9GO9 - chains A and B of the 4 polymer chains in the assembly; structure by electron microscopy, 2.70 A resolution.

Chain A (and B):
Name: Alpha-latrotoxin-Lt1a
From: Latrodectus tredecimguttatus
Notes: chain B of this document is another copy of the same molecule, construct and numbering; everything in this record applies to it too
UniProtKB: P23631 (LATA_LATTR); residue numbers follow UniProt; this construct covers 1-1401
Amino-acid sequence (1401 residues; each row starts with the number of its first residue):
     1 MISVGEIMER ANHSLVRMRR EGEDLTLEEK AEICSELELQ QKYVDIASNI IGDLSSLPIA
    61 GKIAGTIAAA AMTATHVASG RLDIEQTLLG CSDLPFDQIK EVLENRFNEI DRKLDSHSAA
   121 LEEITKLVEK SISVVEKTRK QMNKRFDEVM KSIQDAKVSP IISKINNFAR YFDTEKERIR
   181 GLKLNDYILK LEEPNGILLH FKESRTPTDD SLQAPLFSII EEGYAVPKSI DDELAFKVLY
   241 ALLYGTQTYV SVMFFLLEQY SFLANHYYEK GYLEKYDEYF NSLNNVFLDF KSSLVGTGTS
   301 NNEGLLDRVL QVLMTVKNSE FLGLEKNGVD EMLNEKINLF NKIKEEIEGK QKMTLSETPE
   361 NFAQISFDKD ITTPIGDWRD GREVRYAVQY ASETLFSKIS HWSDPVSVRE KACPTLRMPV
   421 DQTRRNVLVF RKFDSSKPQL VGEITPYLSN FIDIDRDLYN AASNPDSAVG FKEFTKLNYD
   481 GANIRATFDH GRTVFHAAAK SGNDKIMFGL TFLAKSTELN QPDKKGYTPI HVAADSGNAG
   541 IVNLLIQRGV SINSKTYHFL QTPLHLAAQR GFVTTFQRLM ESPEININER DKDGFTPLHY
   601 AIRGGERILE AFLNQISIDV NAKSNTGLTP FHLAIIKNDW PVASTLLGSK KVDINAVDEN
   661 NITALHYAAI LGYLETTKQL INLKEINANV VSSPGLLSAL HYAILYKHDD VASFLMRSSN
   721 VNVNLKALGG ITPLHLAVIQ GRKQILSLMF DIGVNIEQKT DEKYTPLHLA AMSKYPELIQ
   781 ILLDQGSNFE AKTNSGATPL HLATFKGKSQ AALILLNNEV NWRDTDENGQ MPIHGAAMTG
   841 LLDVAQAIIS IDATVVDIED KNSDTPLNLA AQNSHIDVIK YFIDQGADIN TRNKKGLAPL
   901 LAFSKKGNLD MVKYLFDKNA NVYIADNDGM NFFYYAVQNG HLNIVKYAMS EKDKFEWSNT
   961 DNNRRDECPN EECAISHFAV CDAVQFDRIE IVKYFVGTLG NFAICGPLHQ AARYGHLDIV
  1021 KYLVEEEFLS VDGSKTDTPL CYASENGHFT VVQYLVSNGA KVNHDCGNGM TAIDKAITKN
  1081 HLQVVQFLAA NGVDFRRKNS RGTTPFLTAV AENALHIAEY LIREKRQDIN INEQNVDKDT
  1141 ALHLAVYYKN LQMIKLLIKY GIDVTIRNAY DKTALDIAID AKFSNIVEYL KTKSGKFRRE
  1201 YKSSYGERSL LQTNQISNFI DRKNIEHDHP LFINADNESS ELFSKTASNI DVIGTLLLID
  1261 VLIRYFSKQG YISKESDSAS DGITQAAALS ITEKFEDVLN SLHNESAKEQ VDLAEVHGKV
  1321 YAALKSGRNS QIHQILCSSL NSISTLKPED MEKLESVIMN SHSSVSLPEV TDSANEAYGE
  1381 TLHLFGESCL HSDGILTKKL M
Disordered / not traced: 1-20, 1196-1401
UniProt features mapped onto this chain:
  - region: R17 to R20 (Furin-like endopeptidase recognition region), V238 to L257 (Helix H8 is the probable transmembrane region of the tetrameric pore inserted in the target cell membrane), E1026 to D1032 (4C4.1 epitope), K1196 to R1199 (Furin-like endopeptidase recognition region)
  - mutagenesis: C34 (C34S: Loss of function), C91 (C91S: Loss of function), C413 (C413S: Loss of function), L448 (L448LVPRG: Loss of function (loss the ability of pore-formation), but retains the full binding affinity to receptors (mutant LTXN4C))
Disulfides: C34-C91, C968-C973, C981-C1005, C1041-C1066

How chain A and chain B interact:
Contacting residue pairs (36):
  D289(A) - R178(B)  salt bridge
  G298(A) - L37(B)
  T299(A) - L37(B)
  S300(A) - E38(B)
  N301(A) - R170(B)
  A363(A) - R570(B)
  Q364(A) - S501(B)
  Q364(A) - S536(B)
  S366(A) - P465(B)
  F367(A) - P465(B)  hydrophobic
  G381(A) - R379(B)
  H401(A) - N185(B)
  V406(A) - P465(B)  hydrophobic
  R409(A) - R379(B)
  R409(A) - D466(B)
  E410(A) - V469(B)
  K411(A) - D466(B)  salt bridge
  R417(A) - S536(B)  hydrogen bond (side chain-backbone)
  R417(A) - G537(B)
  R417(A) - N538(B)
  R417(A) - F572(B)
  P419(A) - R570(B)
  V420(A) - R570(B)  hydrogen bond (backbone-backbone)
  V420(A) - R603(B)
  Q422(A) - K62(B)
  Q422(A) - I63(B)  hydrogen bond (side chain-backbone)
  Q422(A) - G65(B)
  Q422(A) - R603(B)  hydrogen bond
  Q422(A) - K637(B)
  R424(A) - I602(B)  hydrogen bond (side chain-backbone)
  R424(A) - R603(B)  hydrogen bond (side chain-backbone)
  R424(A) - G604(B)  hydrogen bond (side chain-backbone)
  R424(A) - G605(B)
  R424(A) - K637(B)
  Y447(A) - G605(B)
  Y447(A) - E606(B)
Interface residues without a listed pair, chain A (23 interface residues in all): I365, D421
Interface residues without a listed pair, chain B (30 interface residues in all): G61, A64, G376, K500, G571, V642

In short:
The interface between chain A and chain B involves 23 residues on one side and 30 on the other; the contacts
include 7 hydrogen bonds and 2 salt bridges. Polar contacts include D289(A)-R178(B), K411(A)-D466(B) and
R417(A)-S536(B).
Chain A and chain B are both Alpha-latrotoxin-Lt1a (Latrodectus tredecimguttatus); the structure, Prepore
state of alpha-Latrotoxin, was determined by electron microscopy (same publication as 9GOA).
